PDB entry 3CQ4 | X-ray diffraction, 2.20 A resolution | chains A and B

[Chain A (and B)]
Molecule: Histidinol-phosphate aminotransferase
Organism: Corynebacterium glutamicum
Notes: EC 2.6.1.9; chain B of this document is another copy of the same molecule, construct and numbering; everything in this record applies to it too
UniProtKB: Q9KJU4 (HIS8_CORGL); residue numbers follow UniProt; this construct covers 1-366
Chain sequence (376 residues; numbered 1 to 376; the number before each row is that of its first residue):
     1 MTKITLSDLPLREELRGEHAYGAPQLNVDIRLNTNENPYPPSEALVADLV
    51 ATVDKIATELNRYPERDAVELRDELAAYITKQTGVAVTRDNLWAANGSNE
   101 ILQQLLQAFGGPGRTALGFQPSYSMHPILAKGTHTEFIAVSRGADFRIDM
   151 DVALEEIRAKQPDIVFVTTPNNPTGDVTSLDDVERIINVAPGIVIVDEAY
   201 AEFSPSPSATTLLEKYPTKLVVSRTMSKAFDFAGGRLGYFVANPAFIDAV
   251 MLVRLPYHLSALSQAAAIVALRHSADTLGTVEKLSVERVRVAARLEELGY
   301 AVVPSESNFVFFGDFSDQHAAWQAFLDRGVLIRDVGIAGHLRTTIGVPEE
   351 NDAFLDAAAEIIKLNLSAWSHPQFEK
Not modelled in the structure: 1-2, 17-27, 61-65, 376 (chain B: 1-2, 17-27, 61-66, 315-317, 363, 371-376)
Sequence notes: expression tag (367-376)

[How chain A and chain B interact]
Pairs across the interface (120; chain A residue first):
  Ile4(A) - Pro217(B)
  Ile4(A) - Thr218(B)
  Ile4(A) - Asn243(B)
  Thr5(A) - Ala245(B)
  Leu6(A) - Ala245(B)
  Leu6(A) - Ala249(B)  hydrophobic
  Asp8(A) - Thr218(B)
  Leu9(A) - Phe109(B)  hydrophobic
  Leu9(A) - Thr218(B)
  Leu9(A) - Ala245(B)
  Leu9(A) - Phe246(B)
  Pro10(A) - Phe109(B)
  Pro10(A) - Arg114(B)  hydrogen bond (backbone-side chain)
  Pro10(A) - Gly192(B)
  Pro10(A) - Ile193(B)  hydrophobic
  Pro10(A) - Thr218(B)
  Leu11(A) - Ala108(B)
  Leu11(A) - Phe109(B)
  Leu11(A) - Arg114(B)  hydrogen bond (backbone-side chain)
  Arg12(A) - Gln107(B)
  Arg12(A) - Ala108(B)  hydrogen bond (backbone-backbone)
  Arg12(A) - Gly110(B)  hydrogen bond (side chain-backbone)
  Arg12(A) - Gly111(B)
  Arg12(A) - Pro112(B)  hydrogen bond (side chain-backbone)
  Arg12(A) - Arg114(B)
  Leu15(A) - Gln107(B)
  Leu15(A) - Ala108(B)  hydrophobic
  Leu15(A) - Leu252(B)
  Leu15(A) - Val253(B)  hydrophobic
  Asn37(A) - Glu59(B)
  Pro38(A) - Glu59(B)
  Tyr39(A) - Glu59(B)
  Pro41(A) - Ala57(B)
  Val46(A) - Asp54(B)
  Leu49(A) - Ala57(B)  hydrophobic
  Val50(A) - Asp54(B)
  Val53(A) - Val50(B)  hydrophobic
  Val53(A) - Val53(B)  hydrophobic
  Val53(A) - Ala233(B)  hydrophobic
  Asp54(A) - Val50(B)
  Ile56(A) - Ala233(B)
  Ala57(A) - Pro41(B)
  Ala57(A) - Asp231(B)
  Ala57(A) - Ala233(B)  hydrophobic
  Glu59(A) - Pro38(B)
  Glu59(A) - Asp231(B)
  Asn96(A) - Asn96(B)
  Asn99(A) - Leu255(B)
  Asn99(A) - Pro256(B)
  Glu100(A) - Leu255(B)
  Gln103(A) - Gln103(B)
  Gln103(A) - Gln107(B)
  Gln103(A) - Leu255(B)
  Gln107(A) - Arg12(B)
  Gln107(A) - Leu15(B)
  Gln107(A) - Gln103(B)
  Gln107(A) - Gly132(B)
  Ala108(A) - Leu11(B)
  Ala108(A) - Arg12(B)  hydrogen bond (backbone-backbone)
  Ala108(A) - Leu15(B)  hydrophobic
  Phe109(A) - Pro10(B)
  Gly110(A) - Arg12(B)  hydrogen bond (backbone-side chain)
  Gly111(A) - Arg12(B)
  Pro112(A) - Arg12(B)  hydrogen bond (backbone-side chain)
  Pro112(A) - His134(B)
  Arg114(A) - Pro10(B)  hydrogen bond (side chain-backbone)
  Arg114(A) - Leu11(B)
  Arg114(A) - Arg12(B)
  His126(A) - Pro256(B)
  Ile128(A) - Leu252(B)
  Ile128(A) - Val253(B)
  Ile128(A) - Arg254(B)
  Leu129(A) - Leu255(B)  hydrophobic
  Gly132(A) - Gln107(B)  hydrogen bond (backbone-side chain)
  His134(A) - Pro112(B)
  Ile193(A) - Pro10(B)  hydrophobic
  Pro217(A) - Ile4(B)
  Thr218(A) - Ile4(B)
  Thr218(A) - Leu9(B)
  Asp231(A) - Ala57(B)
  Asp231(A) - Glu59(B)
  Ala233(A) - Ile56(B)
  Ala233(A) - Ala57(B)  hydrophobic
  Ala233(A) - Leu262(B)
  Gly234(A) - Ile56(B)
  Gly234(A) - Ser260(B)
  Gly234(A) - Ala261(B)  hydrogen bond (backbone-backbone)
  Gly234(A) - Leu262(B)  hydrogen bond (backbone-backbone)
  Gly235(A) - Leu262(B)
  Arg236(A) - Tyr257(B)
  Arg236(A) - Ser260(B)
  Asn243(A) - Ile4(B)
  Ala245(A) - Leu6(B)
  Ala245(A) - Leu9(B)
  Phe246(A) - Leu9(B)
  Ala249(A) - Leu6(B)  hydrophobic
  Ala249(A) - Leu11(B)  hydrophobic
  Leu252(A) - Leu6(B)  hydrophobic
  Leu252(A) - Leu11(B)  hydrophobic
  Leu252(A) - Leu15(B)
  Leu252(A) - Ile128(B)
  Val253(A) - Leu15(B)  hydrophobic
  Val253(A) - Ile128(B)
  Arg254(A) - Ile128(B)
  Leu255(A) - Asn99(B)
  Leu255(A) - Glu100(B)
  Leu255(A) - Gln103(B)
  Leu255(A) - Leu129(B)  hydrophobic
  Pro256(A) - Asn99(B)
  Pro256(A) - His126(B)
  Tyr257(A) - Arg236(B)
  Ser260(A) - Gly234(B)
  Ala261(A) - Gly234(B)  hydrogen bond (backbone-backbone)
  Leu262(A) - Ala233(B)
  Leu262(A) - Gly234(B)  hydrogen bond (backbone-backbone)
  Leu262(A) - Gly235(B)
  Leu262(A) - Leu262(B)  hydrophobic
  Leu262(A) - Ala266(B)  hydrophobic
  Ser263(A) - Ser263(B)
  Ala266(A) - Leu262(B)  hydrophobic
Interface residues without a listed pair, chain A (67 interface residues in all): Glu13, Pro40, Gly192, Phe232, Asp248, Met251, His258
Interface residues without a listed pair, chain B (65 interface residues in all): Thr5, Asp8, Asn37, Tyr39, Val46, Leu49, Thr58, Asp248, Met251, His258

[In short]
Chain A and chain B form an interface of 67 and 65 residues respectively, with 14 hydrogen bonds. Polar pairs
include Pro10(A)-Arg114(B), Leu11(A)-Arg114(B) and Arg12(A)-Gly110(B).
Chain A and chain B are both Histidinol-phosphate aminotransferase (Corynebacterium glutamicum); the
structure, Histidinol-phosphate aminotransferase from Corynebacterium glutamicum, was determined by X-ray
diffraction, deposited together with 3CQ5 and 3CQ6.
